PDB entry 1MHD | X-ray diffraction, 2.80 A resolution | chains D and B of the 4 polymer chains in the assembly

# Chain D
Molecule: 14-nt DNA strand
Sequence (14 nucleotides; numbered 2001 to 2014; the number before each row is that of its first residue):
  2001 TATGTCTAGACTGA

# Chain B
Molecule: SMAD3
Source organism: Homo sapiens
Notes: fragment: mh1 domain, residues 1 - 144
UniProtKB: P84022 (SMAD3_HUMAN); residue numbers follow UniProt; this construct covers 1-132
Chain sequence (132 residues; numbered 1 to 132; the number before each row is that of its first residue):
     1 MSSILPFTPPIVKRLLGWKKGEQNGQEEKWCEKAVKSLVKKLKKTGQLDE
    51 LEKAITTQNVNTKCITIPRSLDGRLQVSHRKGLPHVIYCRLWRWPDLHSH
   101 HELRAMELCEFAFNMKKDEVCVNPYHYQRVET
Disordered / not traced: 1-9
Swiss-Prot annotation at these positions:
  - binding site (Zn(2+)): Cys-64, Cys-109, Cys-121, His-126
  - site: Lys-40 (Required for trimerization), Lys-41 (Required for interaction with DNA and JUN and for functional cooperation with JUN)
  - modified residue: Ser-2 (N-acetylserine), Thr-8 (Phosphothreonine)
  - cross-link (Glycyl lysine isopeptide (Lys-Gly)): Lys-33 (interchain with G-Cter in ubiquitin), Lys-81 (interchain with G-Cter in ubiquitin)
Disulfides: Cys-109/Cys-121

# How chain D and chain B interact
Contacting residue pairs - 9 pairs, chain D then chain B:
  DT2007(D) / Ser-37(B)  hydrogen bond to the phosphate
  DT2007(D) / Gln-76(B)  base contact
  DT2007(D) / Ser-78(B)  hydrogen bond to the phosphate
  DA2008(D) / Leu-75(B)  phosphate contact
  DA2008(D) / Gln-76(B)  hydrogen bond to the base
  DA2008(D) / Lys-81(B)  hydrogen bond to the base
  DG2009(D) / Ser-70(B)  phosphate contact
  DG2009(D) / Leu-71(B)  hydrogen bond to the phosphate
  DG2009(D) / Lys-81(B)  base contact
Also at the interface, not in a pair above, chain D (5 interface residues in all): DA2010, DC2011
Also at the interface, not in a pair above, chain B (9 interface residues in all): Arg-74, Val-77

# Summary
5 residues of chain D face 9 of chain B across their interface; the contacts include 5 hydrogen bonds. Polar
contacts include DA2008(D)/Gln-76(B), DA2008(D)/Lys-81(B) and DT2007(D)/Ser-37(B). From UniProt: 4
Zn2+-binding residues on chain B.
Chain D is a 14-nt DNA strand and chain B is SMAD3 (Homo sapiens); the structure, Crystal structure of a smad
MH1 domain bound to DNA, was determined by X-ray diffraction.
